Entry 8BXW (X-ray diffraction, 1.30 A resolution); this record covers chain AAA.

== Chain AAA ==
Molecule: Odorant binding protein
From: Anopheles gambiae
UniProt: Q8T6R6 (Q8T6R6_ANOGA); residues 1-123 here correspond to UniProt positions 32-154 (UniProt number = residue number + 31)
Amino-acid sequence (123 residues; each row starts with the number of its first residue):
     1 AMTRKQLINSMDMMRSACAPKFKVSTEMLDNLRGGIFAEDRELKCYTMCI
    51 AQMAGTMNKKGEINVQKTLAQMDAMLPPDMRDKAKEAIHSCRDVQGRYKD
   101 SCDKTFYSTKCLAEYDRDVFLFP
Disulfide bonds: Cys18-Cys49, Cys45-Cys102, Cys91-Cys111
Metal / ion sites: Na+: Glu86, Tyr115
Small-molecule neighbours:
  - 1-butanol (1BO): Ala17, Cys18, Lys21, Cys49, Gln52, Met53
  - r-1,2-propanediol (PGR): Met13, Met14, Met53, Ala54, Gln71, Met75
  - 2-methyl-5-propan-2-yl-phenol (S5V), molecule 1: Met2, Leu7, Ser10, Met11, Met14, Ile50, Ala51, Ala54, Thr56, Gln71, Met72, Met75, Leu76, Phe122, Pro123
  - 2-methyl-5-propan-2-yl-phenol (S5V), molecule 2: Ala51, Ile63, Val65, Thr68, Ile88, Cys91, Arg92, Thr105, Ser108, Thr109, Leu112, Phe122

== In short ==
Bound to chain AAA: 1-butanol, r-1,2-propanediol and 2-methyl-5-propan-2-yl-phenol. The Na+ site is built by
Glu86 and Tyr115.
Chain AAA is Odorant binding protein (Anopheles gambiae); the structure, Crystal structure of Odorant Binding
Protein 5 from Anopheles gambiae (AgamOBP5) with Carvacrol, was determined by X-ray diffraction, deposited
together with 8BXU and 8BXV.
